6YVV - chains B and C of the 4 polymer chains in the assembly; structure by electron microscopy, 7.50 A resolution (low resolution: residue-level contacts below are approximate; hydrogen-bond / salt-bridge calls are withheld).

# Chain B
Name: Structural maintenance of chromosomes protein 4
From: Saccharomyces cerevisiae (strain ATCC 204508 / S288c)
Reference sequence: Q12267 (SMC4_YEAST); numbering as in UniProt (aligned over 1-1418)
Amino-acid sequence (1418 residues; row label = number of the first residue in the row):
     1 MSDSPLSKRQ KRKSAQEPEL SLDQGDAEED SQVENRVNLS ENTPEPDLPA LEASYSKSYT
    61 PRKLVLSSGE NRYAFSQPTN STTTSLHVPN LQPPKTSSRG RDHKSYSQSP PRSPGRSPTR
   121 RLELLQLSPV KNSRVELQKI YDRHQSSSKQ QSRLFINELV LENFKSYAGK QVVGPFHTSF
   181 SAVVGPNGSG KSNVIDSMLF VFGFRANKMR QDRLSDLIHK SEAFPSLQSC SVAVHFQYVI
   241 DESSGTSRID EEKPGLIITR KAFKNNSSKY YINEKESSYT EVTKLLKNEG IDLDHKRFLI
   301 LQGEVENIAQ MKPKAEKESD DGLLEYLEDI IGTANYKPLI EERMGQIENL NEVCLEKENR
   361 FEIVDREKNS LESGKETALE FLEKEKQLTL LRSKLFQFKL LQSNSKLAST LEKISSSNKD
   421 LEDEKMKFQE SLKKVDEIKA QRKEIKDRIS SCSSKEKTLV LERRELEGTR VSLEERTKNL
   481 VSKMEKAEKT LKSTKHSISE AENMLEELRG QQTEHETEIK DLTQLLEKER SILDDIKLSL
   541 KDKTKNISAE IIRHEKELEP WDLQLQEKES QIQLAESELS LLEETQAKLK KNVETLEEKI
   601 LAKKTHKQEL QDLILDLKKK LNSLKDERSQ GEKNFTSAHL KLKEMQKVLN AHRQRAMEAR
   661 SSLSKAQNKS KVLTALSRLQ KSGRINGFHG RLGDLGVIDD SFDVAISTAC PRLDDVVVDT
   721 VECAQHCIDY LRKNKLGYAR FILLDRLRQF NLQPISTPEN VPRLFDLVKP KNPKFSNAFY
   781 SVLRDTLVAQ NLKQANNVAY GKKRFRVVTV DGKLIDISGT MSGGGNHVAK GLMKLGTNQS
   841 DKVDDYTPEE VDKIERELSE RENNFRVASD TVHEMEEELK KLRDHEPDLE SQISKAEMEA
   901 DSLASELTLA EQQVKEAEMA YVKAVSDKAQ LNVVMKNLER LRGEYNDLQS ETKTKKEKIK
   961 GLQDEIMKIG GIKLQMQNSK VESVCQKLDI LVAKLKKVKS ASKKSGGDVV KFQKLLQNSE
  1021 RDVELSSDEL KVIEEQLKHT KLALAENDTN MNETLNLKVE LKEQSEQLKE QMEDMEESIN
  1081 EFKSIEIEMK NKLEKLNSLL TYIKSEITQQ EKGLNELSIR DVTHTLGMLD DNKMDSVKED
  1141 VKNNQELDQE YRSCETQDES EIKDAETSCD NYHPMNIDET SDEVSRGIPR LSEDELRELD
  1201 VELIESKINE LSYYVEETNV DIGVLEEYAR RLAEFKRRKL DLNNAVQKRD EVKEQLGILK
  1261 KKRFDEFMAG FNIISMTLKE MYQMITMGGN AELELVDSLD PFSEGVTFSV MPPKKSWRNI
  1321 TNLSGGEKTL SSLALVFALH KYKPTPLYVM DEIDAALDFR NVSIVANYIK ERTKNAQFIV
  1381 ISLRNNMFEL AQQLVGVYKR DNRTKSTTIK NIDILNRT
Unresolved in the structure: 1-150, 405-1159, 1170-1190, 1217-1223, 1414-1418
Swiss-Prot annotation at these positions:
  - binding site (ATP): Gly185 to Ser192
  - modified residue: Ser2 (N-acetylserine), Thr43 (Phosphothreonine), Ser113 (Phosphoserine)

# Chain C
Name: Condensin complex subunit 2, Brn1
From: Saccharomyces cerevisiae (strain ATCC 204508 / S288c)
Reference sequence: P38170 (CND2_YEAST); the author numbering skips numbers that UniProt does not, so the offset changes along the chain: 1-747 = UniProt 1-747; 2245-2251 = UniProt 748-754
Amino-acid sequence (773 residues; each row starts with the number of its first residue; note: 1498 numbers in that range are skipped by the numbering (no residue carries them; nothing is unmodelled there); X marks 19 residues of unknown identity (built as UNK)):
     1 MTTQLRYENN DDDERVEYNL FTNRSTMMAN FEEWIKMATD NKINSRNSWN FALIDYFYDL
    61 DVLKDGENNI NFQKASATLD GCIKIYSSRV DSVTTETGKL LSGLAQRKTN GASNGDDSNG
   121 GNGEGLGGDS DEANIEIDPL TGMPISNDPD VNNTRRRVYN RVLETTLVEF ETIKMKELDQ
   181 ELIIDPLFKK ALVDFDEGGA KSLLLNTLNI DNTARVIFDA SIKDTQNVGQ GKLQRKEEEL
   241 IERDSLVDDE NEPSQSLIST RNDSTVNDSV ISAPSMEDEI LSLGMDFIKF DQIAVCEISG
   301 SIEQLRNVVE DINQAKDFIE NVNNRFDNFL TEEELQAAVP DNAEDDSDGF DMGMQQELCY
   361 PDENHDNTSH DEQDDDNVNS TTGSIFEKDL MAYFDENLNR NWRGREHWKV RNFKKANLVN
   421 KESDLLEETR TTIGDTTDKN TTDDKSMDTK KKHKQKKVLE IDFFKTDDSF EDKVFASKGR
   481 TKIDMPIKNR KNDTHYLLPD DFHFSTDRIT RLFIKPGQKM SLFSHRKHTR GDVSSGLFEK
   541 STVSANHSNN DIPTIADEHF WADNYERKEQ EEKEKEQSKE VGDVVGGALD NPFEDDMDGV
   601 DFNQAFEGTD DNEEASVKLD LQDDEDHKFP IRENKVTYSR VSKKVDVRRL KKNVWRSINN
   661 LIQEHDSRKN REQSSNDSET HTEDESTKEL KFSDIIQGIS KMYSDDTLKD ISTSFCFICL
   721 LHLANEHGLQ ITHTENYNDL IVNYEDL
  2245 ATTQAASXXX XXXXXXXXXX
  2266 XXXXXX
Unresolved in the structure: 1-24, 106-165, 175-183, 196-198, 221-642, 669-690, 2245-2251
Swiss-Prot annotation at these positions:
  - modified residue (Phosphoserine): Ser245, Ser548

# Interface between chain B and chain C
Pairs across the interface (32):
  Pro175(B) - Tyr737(C)
  Val184(B) - Ile718(C)
  Pro186(B) - Leu721(C)
  Pro186(B) - Asn725(C)
  Asn1385(B) - Lys643(C)
  Asn1385(B) - Phe715(C)
  Phe1388(B) - Ser714(C)
  Glu1389(B) - Ser712(C)
  Glu1389(B) - Ser714(C)
  Leu1394(B) - Phe717(C)
  Gly1396(B) - Phe717(C)
  Gly1396(B) - Leu721(C)
  Val1397(B) - Leu721(C)
  Tyr1398(B) - Leu721(C)
  Tyr1398(B) - Asn725(C)
  Tyr1398(B) - Ile731(C)
  Lys1399(B) - Asn725(C)
  Arg1400(B) - Ala724(C)
  Arg1400(B) - Leu729(C)
  Arg1400(B) - Gln730(C)
  Arg1400(B) - Ile731(C)
  Asp1401(B) - Leu747(C)
  Lys1405(B) - Thr732(C)
  Thr1407(B) - Phe717(C)
  Thr1407(B) - His733(C)
  Thr1408(B) - Tyr737(C)
  Ile1409(B) - Phe717(C)
  Ile1412(B) - Thr713(C)
  Ile1412(B) - Tyr737(C)
  Ile1412(B) - Asn738(C)
  Asp1413(B) - Ser712(C)
  Asp1413(B) - Thr713(C)
Other interface residues (no listed pair), chain B (24 interface residues in all): Val172, Lys1314, Phe1359, Ser1406, Asn1411
Other interface residues (no listed pair), chain C (20 interface residues in all): Ala200, His722

# In short
24 residues of chain B and 20 residues of chain C are in contact. UniProt lists 8 ATP-binding residues on
chain B.
Chain B is Structural maintenance of chromosomes protein 4 and chain C is Condensin complex subunit 2, Brn1,
both from Saccharomyces cerevisiae (strain ATCC 204508 / S288c); the structure, Condensin complex from
S.cerevisiae ATP-free apo bridged state, was determined by electron microscopy (same publication as 6YVD and
6YVU).
